Entry 6BM4 (X-ray diffraction, 2.95 A resolution); this record covers chains A and B of the 12 polymer chains in the assembly.

# Chain A
Molecule: DNA-directed RNA polymerase II subunit RPB1
Source organism: Saccharomyces cerevisiae (strain ATCC 204508 / S288c)
Notes: EC 2.7.7.6
UniProtKB: P04050 (RPB1_YEAST); residues 1-1733 here = UniProt positions 1-1733
Sequence (1733 residues; numbered 1 to 1733; the number before each row is that of its first residue):
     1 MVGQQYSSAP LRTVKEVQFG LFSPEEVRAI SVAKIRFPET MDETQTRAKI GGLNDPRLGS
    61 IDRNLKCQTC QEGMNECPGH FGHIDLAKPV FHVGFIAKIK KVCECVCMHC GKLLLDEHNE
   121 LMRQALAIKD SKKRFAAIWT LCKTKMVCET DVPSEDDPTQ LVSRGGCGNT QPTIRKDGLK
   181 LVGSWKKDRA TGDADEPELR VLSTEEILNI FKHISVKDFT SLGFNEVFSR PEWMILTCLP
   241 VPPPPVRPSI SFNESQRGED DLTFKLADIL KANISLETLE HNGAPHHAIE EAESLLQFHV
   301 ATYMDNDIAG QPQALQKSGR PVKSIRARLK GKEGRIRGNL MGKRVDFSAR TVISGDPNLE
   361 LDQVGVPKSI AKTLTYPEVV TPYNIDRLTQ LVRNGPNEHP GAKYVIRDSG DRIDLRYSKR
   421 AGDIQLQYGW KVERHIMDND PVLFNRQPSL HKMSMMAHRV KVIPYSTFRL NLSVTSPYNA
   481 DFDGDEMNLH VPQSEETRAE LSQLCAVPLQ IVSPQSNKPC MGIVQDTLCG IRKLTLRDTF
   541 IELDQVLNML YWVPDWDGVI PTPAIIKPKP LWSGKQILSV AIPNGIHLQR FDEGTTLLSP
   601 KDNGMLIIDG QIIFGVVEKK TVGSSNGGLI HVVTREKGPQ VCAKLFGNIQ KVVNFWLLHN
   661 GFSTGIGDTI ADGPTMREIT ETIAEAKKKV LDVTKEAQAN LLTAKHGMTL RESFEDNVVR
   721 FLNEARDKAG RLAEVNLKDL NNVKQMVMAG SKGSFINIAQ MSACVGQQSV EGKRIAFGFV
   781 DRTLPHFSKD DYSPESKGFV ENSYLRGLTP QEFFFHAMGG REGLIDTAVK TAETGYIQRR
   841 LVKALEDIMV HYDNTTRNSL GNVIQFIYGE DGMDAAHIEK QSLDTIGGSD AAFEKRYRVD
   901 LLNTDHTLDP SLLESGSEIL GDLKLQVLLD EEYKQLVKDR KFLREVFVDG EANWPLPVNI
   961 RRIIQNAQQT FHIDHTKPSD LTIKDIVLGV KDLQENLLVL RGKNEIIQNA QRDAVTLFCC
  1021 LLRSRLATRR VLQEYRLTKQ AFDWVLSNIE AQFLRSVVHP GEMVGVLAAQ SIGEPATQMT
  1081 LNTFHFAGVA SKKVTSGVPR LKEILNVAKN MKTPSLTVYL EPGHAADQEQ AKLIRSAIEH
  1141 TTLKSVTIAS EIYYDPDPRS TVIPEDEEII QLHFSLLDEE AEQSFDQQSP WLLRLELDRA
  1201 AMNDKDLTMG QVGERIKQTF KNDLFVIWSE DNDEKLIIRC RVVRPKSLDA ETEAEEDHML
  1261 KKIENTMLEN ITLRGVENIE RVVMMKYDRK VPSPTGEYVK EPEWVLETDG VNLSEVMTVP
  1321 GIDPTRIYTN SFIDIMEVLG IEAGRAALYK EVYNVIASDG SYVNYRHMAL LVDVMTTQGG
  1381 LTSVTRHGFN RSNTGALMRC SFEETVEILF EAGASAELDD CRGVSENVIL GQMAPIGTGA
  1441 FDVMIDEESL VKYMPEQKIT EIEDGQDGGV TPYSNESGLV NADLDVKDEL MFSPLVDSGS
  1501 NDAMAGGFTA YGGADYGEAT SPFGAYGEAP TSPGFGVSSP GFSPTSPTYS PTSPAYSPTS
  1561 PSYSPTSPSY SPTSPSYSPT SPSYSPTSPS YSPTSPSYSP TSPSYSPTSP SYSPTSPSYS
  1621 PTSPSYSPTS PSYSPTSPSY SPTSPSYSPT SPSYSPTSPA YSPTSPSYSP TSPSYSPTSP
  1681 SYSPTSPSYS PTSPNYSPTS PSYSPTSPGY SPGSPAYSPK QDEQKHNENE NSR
Not modelled in the structure: 1-2, 149-164, 186-200, 251-258, 1081-1092, 1176-1186, 1244-1253, 1447-1733
Metal / ion sites: Zn2+ site 1: C67, C77, H80; Zn2+ site 2: C107, C110; Mg2+ site 1: D481, D483, D485 (shared with 1 residue of chain R); Mg2+ site 2: D481 (together with 2KH)
Residues lining bound ligands: 2KH (5'-O-[(S)-hydroxy{[(S)-hydroxy(phosphonooxy)phosphoryl]amino}phosphoryl]uridine): D481, D483, K752
Swiss-Prot annotation at these positions:
  - region: P248 to D260 (Lid loop), N306 to K323 (Rudder loop), P810 to E822 (Bridging helix)
  - binding site (Zn(2+)): C67, C70, C77, H80, C107, C110, C148, C167
  - binding site (Mg(2+)): D481, D483, D485
  - modified residue: T1471 (Phosphothreonine)
  - cross-link (Glycyl lysine isopeptide (Lys-Gly)): K695 (interchain with G-Cter in ubiquitin), K1246 (interchain with G-Cter in ubiquitin), K1350 (interchain with G-Cter in ubiquitin)

# Chain B
Molecule: DNA-directed RNA polymerase II subunit RPB2
Source organism: Saccharomyces cerevisiae (strain ATCC 204508 / S288c)
Notes: EC 2.7.7.6
UniProtKB: P08518 (RPB2_YEAST); numbering as in UniProt (aligned over 1-1224)
Sequence (1224 residues; numbered 1 to 1224; the number before each row is that of its first residue):
     1 MSDLANSEKY YDEDPYGFED ESAPITAEDS WAVISAFFRE KGLVSQQLDS FNQFVDYTLQ
    61 DIICEDSTLI LEQLAQHTTE SDNISRKYEI SFGKIYVTKP MVNESDGVTH ALYPQEARLR
   121 NLTYSSGLFV DVKKRTYEAI DVPGRELKYE LIAEESEDDS ESGKVFIGRL PIMLRSKNCY
   181 LSEATESDLY KLKECPFDMG GYFIINGSEK VLIAQERSAG NIVQVFKKAA PSPISHVAEI
   241 RSALEKGSRF ISTLQVKLYG REGSSARTIK ATLPYIKQDI PIVIIFRALG IIPDGEILEH
   301 ICYDVNDWQM LEMLKPCVED GFVIQDRETA LDFIGRRGTA LGIKKEKRIQ YAKDILQKEF
   361 LPHITQLEGF ESRKAFFLGY MINRLLLCAL DRKDQDDRDH FGKKRLDLAG PLLAQLFKTL
   421 FKKLTKDIFR YMQRTVEEAH DFNMKLAINA KTITSGLKYA LATGNWGEQK KAMSSRAGVS
   481 QVLNRYTYSS TLSHLRRTNT PIGRDGKLAK PRQLHNTHWG LVCPAETPEG QACGLVKNLS
   541 LMSCISVGTD PMPIITFLSE WGMEPLEDYV PHQSPDATRV FVNGVWHGVH RNPARLMETL
   601 RTLRRKGDIN PEVSMIRDIR EKELKIFTDA GRVYRPLFIV EDDESLGHKE LKVRKGHIAK
   661 LMATEYQDIE GGFEDVEEYT WSSLLNEGLV EYIDAEEEES ILIAMQPEDL EPAEANEEND
   721 LDVDPAKRIR VSHHATTFTH CEIHPSMILG VAASIIPFPD HNQSPRNTYQ SAMGKQAMGV
   781 FLTNYNVRMD TMANILYYPQ KPLGTTRAME YLKFRELPAG QNAIVAIACY SGYNQEDSMI
   841 MNQSSIDRGL FRSLFFRSYM DQEKKYGMSI TETFEKPQRT NTLRMKHGTY DKLDDDGLIA
   901 PGVRVSGEDV IIGKTTPISP DEEELGQRTA YHSKRDASTP LRSTENGIVD QVLVTTNQDG
   961 LKFVKVRVRT TKIPQIGDKF ASRHGQKGTI GITYRREDMP FTAEGIVPDL IINPHAIPSR
  1021 MTVAHLIECL LSKVAALSGN EGDASPFTDI TVEGISKLLR EHGYQSRGFE VMYNGHTGKK
  1081 LMAQIFFGPT YYQRLRHMVD DKIHARARGP MQVLTRQPVE GRSRDGGLRF GEMERDCMIA
  1141 HGAASFLKER LMEASDAFRV HICGICGLMT VIAKLNHNQF ECKGCDNKID IYQIHIPYAA
  1201 KLLFQELMAM NITPRLYTDR SRDF
Not modelled in the structure: 1-19, 71-88, 135-163, 244-250, 339-344, 436-445, 503-508, 669-677, 713-721, 919-928, 1221-1224
Metal / ion sites: Zn2+: C1163, C1166
Residues lining bound ligands: 2KH (5'-O-[(S)-hydroxy{[(S)-hydroxy(phosphonooxy)phosphoryl]amino}phosphoryl]uridine): R766, Y769, E836, D837, K987, S1019, R1020

# How chain A and chain B interact
Contacting residue pairs (424; chain A residue first):
  Q4(A) - F1158(B)
  Q4(A) - R1159(B)  hydrogen bond
  Q5(A) - R1159(B)  hydrogen bond (backbone-side chain)
  Q5(A) - L1175(B)
  S7(A) - H1161(B)  hydrogen bond
  S7(A) - F1180(B)
  S7(A) - Q1193(B)
  S8(A) - N1178(B)
  S8(A) - F1180(B)
  A9(A) - F1180(B)
  A9(A) - I1191(B)  hydrophobic
  A9(A) - Q1193(B)
  P10(A) - Q1193(B)  hydrogen bond (backbone-backbone)
  L11(A) - Q1193(B)
  L11(A) - H1195(B)
  R12(A) - Y1192(B)
  R12(A) - Q1193(B)  hydrogen bond (backbone-backbone)
  R12(A) - I1194(B)
  R12(A) - T1218(B)
  T13(A) - T1218(B)
  V14(A) - Y1217(B)
  K15(A) - Y1217(B)  hydrogen bond (backbone-backbone)
  K15(A) - T1218(B)
  K15(A) - D1219(B)
  K15(A) - R1220(B)  hydrogen bond (backbone-side chain)
  E16(A) - R1215(B)
  E16(A) - L1216(B)
  E16(A) - Y1217(B)  hydrogen bond (backbone-backbone)
  E16(A) - D1219(B)
  E16(A) - R1220(B)
  V17(A) - R1215(B)
  V17(A) - L1216(B)  hydrophobic
  Q18(A) - T1213(B)
  Q18(A) - R1215(B)  hydrogen bond (backbone-backbone)
  F19(A) - T1213(B)
  G20(A) - I1212(B)
  G20(A) - T1213(B)  hydrogen bond (backbone-backbone)
  L21(A) - N1211(B)
  L21(A) - T1213(B)
  L21(A) - R1215(B)
  F22(A) - L1168(B)  hydrophobic
  F22(A) - M1208(B)
  F22(A) - N1211(B)  hydrogen bond (backbone-side chain)
  F22(A) - T1213(B)
  E26(A) - C1166(B)
  E26(A) - L1168(B)
  E26(A) - R1215(B)  salt bridge
  A29(A) - K1183(B)
  A29(A) - G1184(B)
  I30(A) - L1168(B)  hydrophobic
  I30(A) - T1170(B)
  I30(A) - K1183(B)
  R63(A) - R884(B)
  T69(A) - K1174(B)
  C70(A) - I1172(B)  hydrophobic
  C70(A) - K1174(B)
  E72(A) - L1175(B)  hydrogen bond (side chain-backbone)
  E72(A) - N1176(B)
  M74(A) - R1116(B)  hydrogen bond (backbone-side chain)
  N75(A) - R1116(B)  hydrogen bond (backbone-side chain)
  N75(A) - F1158(B)
  E76(A) - F1158(B)
  E76(A) - R1159(B)  salt bridge
  E76(A) - L1175(B)
  P78(A) - K1201(B)
  G79(A) - M1169(B)
  G79(A) - Q1205(B)
  F81(A) - Q1205(B)
  F81(A) - M1208(B)  hydrophobic
  F81(A) - A1209(B)
  H92(A) - M1210(B)  hydrogen bond (side chain-backbone)
  F228(A) - R1215(B)
  W233(A) - N1211(B)
  L236(A) - N1211(B)
  P240(A) - M1208(B)
  P242(A) - A1209(B)  hydrophobic
  P245(A) - L1114(B)
  P245(A) - Y1198(B)
  P245(A) - K1201(B)
  V246(A) - L1114(B)
  V246(A) - Q1205(B)
  V246(A) - E1206(B)
  P248(A) - L1114(B)
  Y303(A) - A1209(B)
  M304(A) - M1210(B)  hydrophobic
  G319(A) - K471(B)
  R320(A) - K471(B)
  I325(A) - E1206(B)
  I325(A) - A1209(B)
  I325(A) - M1210(B)  hydrophobic
  R328(A) - E1206(B)  salt bridge
  L329(A) - L1203(B)  hydrophobic
  L329(A) - E1206(B)
  L329(A) - L1207(B)  hydrophobic
  R335(A) - L1114(B)
  R335(A) - T1115(B)
  R335(A) - A1199(B)
  R335(A) - L1202(B)
  R335(A) - E1206(B)  salt bridge
  I336(A) - L1203(B)  hydrophobic
  R337(A) - R1129(B)  hydrogen bond (backbone-side chain)
  R337(A) - E1132(B)  salt bridge
  G338(A) - R1129(B)
  N339(A) - T1115(B)
  N339(A) - Q1117(B)  hydrogen bond
  N339(A) - A1199(B)
  L340(A) - A1199(B)
  L340(A) - A1200(B)
  L340(A) - L1203(B)  hydrophobic
  M341(A) - E1132(B)
  M341(A) - R1135(B)
  G342(A) - R1129(B)
  G342(A) - F1130(B)
  K343(A) - Q1117(B)
  K343(A) - R1129(B)
  K343(A) - F1130(B)  hydrogen bond (backbone-backbone)
  K343(A) - L1151(B)
  K343(A) - S1155(B)
  K343(A) - D1156(B)
  R344(A) - P1118(B)
  R344(A) - V1119(B)
  R344(A) - E1120(B)  salt bridge
  R344(A) - G1127(B)
  R344(A) - L1128(B)
  R344(A) - R1129(B)
  R344(A) - S1155(B)  hydrogen bond (backbone-side chain)
  V345(A) - G1127(B)
  V345(A) - L1128(B)  hydrogen bond (backbone-backbone)
  V345(A) - F1130(B)  hydrophobic
  V345(A) - R1150(B)
  V345(A) - A1154(B)
  D346(A) - R1106(B)  salt bridge
  D346(A) - R1108(B)
  D346(A) - G1109(B)
  D346(A) - M1111(B)
  D346(A) - P1118(B)
  D346(A) - R1150(B)  hydrogen bond (backbone-side chain)
  D346(A) - A1154(B)  hydrogen bond (backbone-backbone)
  F347(A) - R1106(B)  hydrogen bond (backbone-backbone)
  F347(A) - A1107(B)  hydrophobic
  F347(A) - R1108(B)
  F347(A) - R1150(B)
  S348(A) - A1105(B)
  S348(A) - R1106(B)  hydrogen bond (backbone-backbone)
  S348(A) - L1128(B)  hydrogen bond (side chain-backbone)
  A349(A) - H1104(B)
  A349(A) - A1105(B)  hydrophobic
  A349(A) - L1128(B)
  R350(A) - K1102(B)
  R350(A) - I1103(B)
  R350(A) - H1104(B)  hydrogen bond (backbone-backbone)
  R350(A) - L1128(B)
  T351(A) - I1103(B)
  V352(A) - G977(B)
  V352(A) - V1099(B)  hydrophobic
  G355(A) - Y833(B)
  D356(A) - Y833(B)  hydrogen bond
  P357(A) - S831(B)
  P357(A) - G832(B)
  P357(A) - Y833(B)
  N358(A) - Y833(B)  hydrogen bond
  S369(A) - I1103(B)
  I370(A) - I1103(B)  hydrophobic
  I370(A) - A1105(B)  hydrophobic
  T373(A) - A1105(B)
  T373(A) - A1107(B)
  L374(A) - R1106(B)
  L374(A) - A1107(B)  hydrophobic
  R412(A) - R1108(B)
  E433(A) - R1108(B)  salt bridge
  L443(A) - M1138(B)  hydrophobic
  L443(A) - F1146(B)  hydrophobic
  N445(A) - E1134(B)
  Q447(A) - R1129(B)
  Q447(A) - E1134(B)
  S449(A) - M1133(B)
  S449(A) - E1134(B)  hydrogen bond
  S449(A) - C1137(B)
  H451(A) - C1137(B)  hydrogen bond (backbone-side chain)
  K452(A) - A1140(B)
  K452(A) - H1141(B)  hydrogen bond (backbone-side chain)
  M455(A) - F1130(B)  hydrophobic
  M455(A) - E1134(B)
  M455(A) - C1137(B)  hydrophobic
  M455(A) - M1138(B)  hydrophobic
  M455(A) - H1141(B)  hydrogen bond (backbone-side chain)
  Y465(A) - I976(B)  hydrophobic
  S466(A) - Q975(B)
  S466(A) - V1099(B)
  S466(A) - D1100(B)  hydrogen bond
  S466(A) - I1103(B)
  T467(A) - I976(B)
  T467(A) - G977(B)
  T467(A) - V1099(B)
  R469(A) - Y833(B)
  R469(A) - I976(B)
  R469(A) - G991(B)  hydrogen bond (side chain-backbone)
  L472(A) - Q835(B)
  T475(A) - E836(B)
  D481(A) - E836(B)
  F482(A) - Q835(B)
  F482(A) - E836(B)  hydrogen bond (backbone-backbone)
  F482(A) - D837(B)
  F482(A) - S838(B)
  F482(A) - T989(B)  hydrogen bond (backbone-side chain)
  D483(A) - D837(B)  hydrogen bond (backbone-backbone)
  D483(A) - K979(B)
  D483(A) - K987(B)  salt bridge
  D483(A) - G988(B)
  D483(A) - T989(B)
  G484(A) - T989(B)
  E486(A) - K1102(B)  salt bridge
  N488(A) - L1128(B)
  H490(A) - F1130(B)
  H490(A) - R1150(B)  hydrogen bond
  V491(A) - R1150(B)  hydrogen bond (backbone-side chain)
  P492(A) - E1149(B)
  Q493(A) - E1149(B)  hydrogen bond (backbone-side chain)
  S494(A) - E1149(B)  hydrogen bond
  T497(A) - F1146(B)
  T497(A) - E1149(B)
  E500(A) - A1143(B)
  E500(A) - A1144(B)  hydrogen bond (side chain-backbone)
  E500(A) - S1145(B)  hydrogen bond (side chain-backbone)
  E500(A) - F1146(B)  hydrogen bond (side chain-backbone)
  L501(A) - F1146(B)  hydrophobic
  L504(A) - H1141(B)
  C505(A) - M1138(B)  hydrophobic
  C505(A) - H1141(B)
  Q510(A) - H1141(B)  hydrogen bond
  Q525(A) - Q835(B)
  Q525(A) - E836(B)  hydrogen bond (side chain-backbone)
  Q525(A) - H1015(B)
  D526(A) - C829(B)  hydrogen bond
  D526(A) - G832(B)
  D526(A) - N834(B)
  D526(A) - Q835(B)  hydrogen bond (backbone-side chain)
  D526(A) - N1013(B)  hydrogen bond
  D526(A) - H1015(B)  salt bridge
  C529(A) - H1015(B)
  E542(A) - K1079(B)  salt bridge
  L657(A) - C829(B)  hydrophobic
  L658(A) - Y830(B)
  L658(A) - S831(B)
  L658(A) - N1074(B)  hydrogen bond (backbone-side chain)
  L658(A) - H1076(B)
  L658(A) - L1081(B)
  H659(A) - N1074(B)  hydrogen bond
  H659(A) - T1077(B)
  N660(A) - L1081(B)
  N660(A) - M1082(B)  hydrogen bond (backbone-backbone)
  N660(A) - A1083(B)  hydrogen bond (backbone-backbone)
  G661(A) - A1083(B)
  F662(A) - A828(B)
  F662(A) - C829(B)  hydrogen bond (backbone-backbone)
  F662(A) - P1014(B)  hydrophobic
  S663(A) - I827(B)  hydrogen bond (side chain-backbone)
  S663(A) - P1014(B)
  S663(A) - Q1084(B)
  S663(A) - I1085(B)
  S663(A) - F1086(B)  hydrogen bond (side chain-backbone)
  T664(A) - I827(B)
  T664(A) - P1014(B)
  T664(A) - I1017(B)
  T664(A) - F1086(B)
  G665(A) - L1026(B)
  G665(A) - F1069(B)
  G665(A) - F1086(B)
  I666(A) - L1026(B)  hydrophobic
  I666(A) - I1027(B)  hydrophobic
  I666(A) - L1030(B)  hydrophobic
  I666(A) - R1067(B)
  I666(A) - F1086(B)  hydrophobic
  D668(A) - F1069(B)
  I670(A) - R1067(B)
  T680(A) - I729(B)
  M746(A) - P1014(B)
  M746(A) - H1015(B)
  M746(A) - P1018(B)  hydrophobic
  S751(A) - H1015(B)  hydrogen bond
  K752(A) - H1015(B)  hydrogen bond (side chain-backbone)
  K752(A) - S1019(B)
  K752(A) - R1020(B)
  N757(A) - P1018(B)
  N757(A) - S1019(B)
  N757(A) - M1021(B)
  Q760(A) - M1021(B)
  M761(A) - M1021(B)  hydrophobic
  M761(A) - V1023(B)  hydrophobic
  E771(A) - K510(B)
  I775(A) - N516(B)
  A776(A) - N516(B)  hydrogen bond (backbone-side chain)
  G778(A) - H400(B)
  G778(A) - H515(B)
  G778(A) - N516(B)  hydrogen bond (backbone-side chain)
  F779(A) - N516(B)
  F779(A) - T517(B)
  F779(A) - E698(B)
  F779(A) - E699(B)
  V780(A) - E699(B)  hydrogen bond (backbone-side chain)
  D781(A) - R620(B)  salt bridge
  R782(A) - E698(B)  hydrogen bond (side chain-backbone)
  R782(A) - E699(B)  hydrogen bond (side chain-backbone)
  R782(A) - S700(B)
  R782(A) - I701(B)  hydrogen bond (side chain-backbone)
  R782(A) - L702(B)
  T783(A) - N516(B)  hydrogen bond (backbone-side chain)
  P785(A) - E698(B)
  P785(A) - I701(B)
  P785(A) - L702(B)
  P785(A) - I703(B)  hydrogen bond (backbone-backbone)
  H786(A) - W519(B)
  H786(A) - L702(B)
  H786(A) - I703(B)
  H786(A) - M705(B)
  H786(A) - E742(B)  salt bridge
  F787(A) - L702(B)
  S788(A) - A735(B)
  K789(A) - R620(B)
  E795(A) - V731(B)
  E801(A) - I729(B)
  N802(A) - R728(B)
  N802(A) - I729(B)  hydrogen bond (side chain-backbone)
  Y804(A) - H761(B)
  Y804(A) - N762(B)
  Y804(A) - Q763(B)
  Y804(A) - M1021(B)  hydrophobic
  Y804(A) - V1023(B)  hydrophobic
  L805(A) - H761(B)
  L805(A) - V1052(B)  hydrophobic
  R806(A) - P725(B)  hydrogen bond (side chain-backbone)
  R806(A) - A726(B)
  R806(A) - K727(B)
  R806(A) - R728(B)
  R806(A) - I729(B)
  R806(A) - H761(B)  hydrogen bond (backbone-side chain)
  G807(A) - R728(B)
  G807(A) - D760(B)
  G807(A) - H761(B)
  L808(A) - R728(B)  hydrogen bond (backbone-side chain)
  L808(A) - D760(B)  hydrogen bond (backbone-backbone)
  L808(A) - F1047(B)
  T809(A) - I729(B)
  T809(A) - R730(B)
  T809(A) - F1047(B)
  P810(A) - W519(B)
  P810(A) - M705(B)  hydrophobic
  P810(A) - P745(B)  hydrophobic
  P810(A) - F1047(B)
  Q811(A) - M705(B)
  F813(A) - I748(B)  hydrophobic
  F813(A) - L749(B)  hydrophobic
  F813(A) - P759(B)
  F813(A) - D760(B)
  F813(A) - N767(B)
  F813(A) - F1047(B)  hydrophobic
  F814(A) - L514(B)  hydrophobic
  F814(A) - H515(B)
  F814(A) - N516(B)
  F814(A) - W519(B)  hydrophobic
  H816(A) - Q763(B)
  H816(A) - S764(B)  hydrogen bond (backbone-side chain)
  A817(A) - L514(B)  hydrophobic
  A817(A) - P524(B)  hydrophobic
  A817(A) - S764(B)
  M818(A) - L514(B)
  M818(A) - N516(B)
  G820(A) - S764(B)
  R821(A) - R512(B)  hydrogen bond (side chain-backbone)
  R821(A) - L514(B)
  R821(A) - P524(B)  hydrogen bond (side chain-backbone)
  R821(A) - T527(B)
  R821(A) - G534(B)
  E822(A) - Q513(B)
  L824(A) - P765(B)  hydrophobic
  L824(A) - T768(B)
  L824(A) - Y769(B)
  I825(A) - R512(B)
  I825(A) - Q513(B)
  I825(A) - C533(B)
  A828(A) - G530(B)
  Q838(A) - M1133(B)
  R839(A) - E1132(B)  salt bridge
  V842(A) - D1136(B)
  K843(A) - R1135(B)
  E846(A) - R1135(B)  salt bridge
  M1063(A) - I1139(B)
  V1066(A) - D1136(B)
  V1066(A) - I1139(B)  hydrophobic
  V1066(A) - A1140(B)  hydrophobic
  Q1070(A) - D1136(B)
  Q1070(A) - C1137(B)
  Q1070(A) - A1140(B)
  K1144(A) - E262(B)  salt bridge
  N1265(A) - G263(B)  hydrogen bond (side chain-backbone)
  N1265(A) - S265(B)  hydrogen bond
  E1269(A) - G263(B)
  L1409(A) - L1207(B)  hydrophobic
  F1410(A) - M1210(B)  hydrophobic
  F1410(A) - I1212(B)  hydrophobic
  D1420(A) - R1220(B)  hydrogen bond (backbone-side chain)
  R1422(A) - R1220(B)
  V1424(A) - I1139(B)  hydrophobic
  V1428(A) - R1135(B)
  V1428(A) - L1151(B)  hydrophobic
  I1429(A) - P1197(B)
  I1429(A) - A1200(B)
  L1430(A) - H1195(B)
  L1430(A) - I1196(B)
  L1430(A) - P1197(B)
  L1430(A) - F1204(B)  hydrophobic
  G1431(A) - K1148(B)
  G1431(A) - M1152(B)
  G1431(A) - P1197(B)
  M1433(A) - A1144(B)  hydrophobic
  M1433(A) - S1145(B)
  M1433(A) - K1148(B)
  A1434(A) - A1144(B)
  I1436(A) - I1139(B)
  I1436(A) - G1142(B)
  I1436(A) - A1144(B)
  G1437(A) - G1142(B)
  T1438(A) - G1142(B)  hydrogen bond (side chain-backbone)
  G1439(A) - A1144(B)
Other interface residues (no listed pair), chain A (225 interface residues in all): V32, Q68, Q71, H80, P243, I250, S318, P321, R326, K332, I353, P367, T375, Y404, P448, S454, V524, N654, G667, K687, N742, V743, G753, V770, L784, F815, G835, E1062, K1261, K1262, S1401, V1406, G1413, S1425, Q1432
Other interface residues (no listed pair), chain B (203 interface residues in all): S264, E312, K315, K393, D397, H518, C523, A695, A704, E1053, K1080, V1113, G1131, L1147, A1157, V1160, V1171, A1173, P1214

# In short
225 residues of chain A and 203 residues of chain B are in contact; the contacts include 78 hydrogen bonds and
17 salt bridges. Polar pairs include E26(A)-R1215(B), E76(A)-R1159(B) and R328(A)-E1206(B). Compound 2KH is
bound between chain A and chain B.
Here chain A is DNA-directed RNA polymerase II subunit RPB1 and chain B is DNA-directed RNA polymerase II
subunit RPB2, both from Saccharomyces cerevisiae (strain ATCC 204508 / S288c). Entry 6BM4 (Pol II elongation
complex with an abasic lesion at i-1 position,soaking UMPNPP) was determined by X-ray diffraction (same
publication as 6BLO, 6BLP, 6BM2 and 6BQF).
